Entry 3QEA (X-ray diffraction, 3.10 A resolution); this record covers chains Z and B of the 3 polymer chains in the assembly.

Chain Z:
Name: Exonuclease 1
Source organism: Homo sapiens
Notes: EC 3.1.-.-
Reference sequence: Q9UQ84 (EXO1_HUMAN); residue numbers follow UniProt; this construct covers 1-352
Sequence (352 residues; numbered 1 to 352; the number before each row is that of its first residue):
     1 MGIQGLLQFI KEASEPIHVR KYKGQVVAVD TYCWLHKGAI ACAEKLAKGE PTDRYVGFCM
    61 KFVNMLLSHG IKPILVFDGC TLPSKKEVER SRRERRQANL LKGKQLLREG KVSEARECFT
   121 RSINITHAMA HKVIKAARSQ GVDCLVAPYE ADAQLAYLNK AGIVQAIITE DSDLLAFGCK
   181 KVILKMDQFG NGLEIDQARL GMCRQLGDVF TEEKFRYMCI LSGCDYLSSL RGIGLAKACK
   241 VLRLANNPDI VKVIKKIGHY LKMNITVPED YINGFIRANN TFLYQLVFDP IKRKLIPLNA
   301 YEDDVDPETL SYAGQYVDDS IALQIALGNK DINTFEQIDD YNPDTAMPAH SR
Disordered / not traced: 1, 347-352
Bound ions: barium ion site 1: Asp-30, Asp-152; barium ion site 2: Asp-152, Asp-171, Asp-173; barium ion site 3: Ser-222, Ser-229 (shared with 1 residue of chain A)
UniProt features mapped onto this chain:
  - binding site (Mg(2+)): Asp-30, Asp-78, Glu-150, Asp-152, Asp-171, Asp-173, Asp-225, Asp-270
What the authors report for this chain:
  - barium ion coordination: Asp-30, Asp-152
  - mutagenesis - D78A, D225A: abolished catalytic activity (citing earlier work)
  - binding site for the 10-nt DNA strand (chain B): His-36, Arg-92, Arg-96
  - catalytic residues: Arg-92
  - mutagenesis - Y32A (20-fold), H36A (150-fold), K85A, R92A: decreased catalytic activity
  - catalytic residues: Lys-85 (proposed by the authors, not directly observed)

Chain B:
Molecule: 10-nt DNA strand
Sequence (10 nucleotides; row label = number of the first residue in the row):
     1 TCGACTAGCG

Interface between chain Z and chain B:
Contacting residue pairs (14):
  Gly-2(Z) / DG3(B)  phosphate contact
  Leu-7(Z) / DA4(B)  phosphate contact
  Tyr-32(Z) / DT1(B)  hydrogen bond to the sugar
  His-36(Z) / DT1(B)  base contact
  Arg-92(Z) / DT1(B)  phosphate contact
  Arg-92(Z) / DC2(B)  salt bridge to the phosphate
  Arg-96(Z) / DT1(B)  salt bridge to the phosphate
  Arg-121(Z) / DT1(B)  base contact
  Ile-123(Z) / DT1(B)  phosphate contact
  Glu-170(Z) / DG3(B)  sugar contact
  Asp-171(Z) / DC2(B)  phosphate contact
  Asp-171(Z) / DG3(B)  phosphate contact
  Ser-172(Z) / DG3(B)  hydrogen bond to the phosphate
  Lys-185(Z) / DA4(B)  salt bridge to the phosphate
Other interface residues (no listed pair), chain Z (15 interface residues in all): Ile-3, Asp-173, Asp-225

Summary:
15 residues of chain Z face 4 of chain B across their interface, with 2 hydrogen bonds and 3 salt bridges.
Among the polar pairs are Tyr-32(Z)/DT1(B), Ser-172(Z)/DG3(B) and Arg-92(Z)/DC2(B). From the paper: catalytic
residues Arg-92(Z) and Lys-85(Z); Y32A, H36A and K85A of chain Z, among others, reduce catalytic activity; 6
substitutions were tested in all.
Here chain Z is Exonuclease 1 (Homo sapiens) and chain B is a 10-nt DNA strand. Entry 3QEA (Crystal structure
of human exonuclease 1 Exo1 (WT) in complex with DNA (complex II)) was determined by X-ray diffraction (same
publication as 3QE9 and 3QEB).
